PDB entry 6OJ3 | electron microscopy, 4.50 A resolution (low resolution: residue-level contacts below are approximate; hydrogen-bond / salt-bridge calls are withheld) | chains A and P of the 11 polymer chains in the assembly

== Chain A ==
Molecule: Inner capsid protein VP2
From: Rotavirus A (strain RVA/Monkey/United States/RRV/1975/G3P5B[3])
Reference sequence: B3F2X3 (B3F2X3_ROTRH); residue numbers follow UniProt; this construct covers 1-887
Chain sequence (887 residues; each row starts with the number of its first residue):
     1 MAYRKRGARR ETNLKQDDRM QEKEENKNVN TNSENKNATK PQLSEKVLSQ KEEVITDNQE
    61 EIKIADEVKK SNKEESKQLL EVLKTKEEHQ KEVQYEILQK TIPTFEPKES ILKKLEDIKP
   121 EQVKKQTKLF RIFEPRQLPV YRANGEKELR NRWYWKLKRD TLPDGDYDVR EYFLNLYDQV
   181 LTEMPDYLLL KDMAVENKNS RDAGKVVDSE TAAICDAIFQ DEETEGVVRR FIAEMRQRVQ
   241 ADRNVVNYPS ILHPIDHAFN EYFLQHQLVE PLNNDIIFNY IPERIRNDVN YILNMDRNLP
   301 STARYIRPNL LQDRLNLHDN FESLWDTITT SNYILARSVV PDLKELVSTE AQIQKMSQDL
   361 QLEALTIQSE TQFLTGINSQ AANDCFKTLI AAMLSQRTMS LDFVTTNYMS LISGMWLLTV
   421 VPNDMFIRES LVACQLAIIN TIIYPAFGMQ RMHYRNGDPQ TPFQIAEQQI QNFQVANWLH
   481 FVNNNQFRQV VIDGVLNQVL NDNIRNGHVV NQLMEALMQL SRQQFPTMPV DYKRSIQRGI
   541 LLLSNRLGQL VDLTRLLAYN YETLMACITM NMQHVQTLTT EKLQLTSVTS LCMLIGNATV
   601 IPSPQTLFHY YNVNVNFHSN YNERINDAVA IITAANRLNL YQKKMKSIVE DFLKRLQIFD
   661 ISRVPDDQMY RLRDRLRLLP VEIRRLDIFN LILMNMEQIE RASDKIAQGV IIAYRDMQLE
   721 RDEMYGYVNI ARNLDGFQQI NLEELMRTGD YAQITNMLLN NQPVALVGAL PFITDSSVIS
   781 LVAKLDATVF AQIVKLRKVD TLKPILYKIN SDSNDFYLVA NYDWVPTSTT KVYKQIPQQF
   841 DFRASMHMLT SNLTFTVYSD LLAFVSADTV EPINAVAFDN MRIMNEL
Not modelled in the structure: 1-106

== Chain P ==
Molecule: RNA-directed RNA polymerase
From: Rotavirus A (strain RVA/Monkey/United States/RRV/1975/G3P5B[3])
Notes: EC 2.7.7.48
Reference sequence: B3F2X2 (B3F2X2_ROTRH); numbering as in UniProt (aligned over 1-1088)
Chain sequence (1088 residues; each row starts with the number of its first residue):
     1 MGKYNLILSE YLSFIYNSQS AVQIPIYYSS NSELENRCIE FHSKCLENSK NGLSLKKLFV
    61 EYSDVIENAT LLSILSYSYD KYNAVERKLV KYAKGKPLEA DLTVNELDYE NNKITSELFP
   121 TAEEYTDLLM DPAILTSLSS NLNAVMFWLE KHENDVAEKL KIYKRRLDLF TIVASTVNKY
   181 GVPRHNAKYR YEYEVMKDKP YYLVTWANSS IEMLMSVFSH EDYLIARELI VLSYSNRSTL
   241 AKLVSSPMSI LVALVDINGT FITNEELELE FSNKYVRAIV PDQTFDELKQ MLDNMRKAGL
   301 TDIPKMIQDW LVDCSIEKFP LMAKIYSWSF HVGFRKQKML DAALDQLKTE YTEDVDDEMY
   361 REYTMLIRDE VVKMLEEPVK HDDHLLQDSE LAGLLSMSSA SNGESRQLKF GRKTIFSTKK
   421 NMHVMDDMAN GRYTPGIIPP VNVDKPIPLG RRDVPGRRTR IIFILPYEYF IAQHAVVEKM
   481 LIYAKHTREY AEFYSQSNQL LSYGDVTRFL SNNSMVLYTD VSQWDSSQHN TQPFRKGIIM
   541 GLDMLANMTN DARVIQTLNL YKQTQINLMD SYVQIPDGNV IKKIQYGAVA SGEKQTKAAN
   601 SIANLALIKT VLSRISNKYS FATKIIRVDG DDNYAVLQFN TEVTKQMVQD VSNDVRETYA
   661 RMNTKVKALV STVGIEIAKR YIAGGKIFFR AGINLLNNEK KGQSTQWDQA AVLYSNYIVN
   721 RLRGFETDRE FILTKIMQMT SVAITGSLRL FPSERVLTTN STFKVFDSED FIIEYGTTDD
   781 EVYIQRAFMS LSSQKSGIAD EIAASSTFKN YVSRLSEQLL FSKNNIVSRG IALTEKAKLN
   841 SYAPISLEKR RAQISALLTM LQKPVTFKSS KITINDILRD IKPFFTVNEA HLPIQYQKFM
   901 PTLPDNVQYI IQCIGSRTYQ IEDDGSKSAI SRLISKYSVY KPSIEELYKV ISLHENEIQL
   961 YLISLGIPKI DADTYVGSKI YSQDKYRILE SYVYNLLSIN YGCYQLFDFN SPDLEKLIRI
  1021 PFKGKIPAVT FILHLYAKLE VINHAIKNGS WISLFCNYPK SEMIKLWKKM WNITSLRSPY
  1081 TNANFFQD
Not modelled in the structure: 1, 1088

== How chain A and chain P interact ==
Residue-residue contacts - 72 pairs, chain A then chain P:
  Glu109(A) with Asn258(P); Gly259(P); Asn273(P)
  Leu112(A) with Asn258(P); Asn273(P)
  Lys113(A) with Asp256(P); Asn258(P); Tyr275(P)
  Glu116(A) with Tyr275(P); Arg277(P)
  Asn294(A) with Asn640(P)
  Arg337(A) with Asn273(P)
  Ser338(A) with Asn273(P); Lys274(P)
  Asp342(A) with Ile262(P); Ser272(P); Arg508(P)
  Leu343(A) with Asn264(P); Glu270(P)
  Lys344(A) with Arg508(P); Phe509(P)
  Glu345(A) with Arg488(P)
  Leu346(A) with Asn264(P)
  Thr349(A) with Glu268(P); Tyr919(P)
  Glu350(A) with Gln496(P); Tyr919(P)
  Ile353(A) with Tyr919(P)
  Glu363(A) with Lys1025(P); Pro1027(P)
  Ala364(A) with Pro1027(P)
  Leu365(A) with Tyr986(P); Glu990(P); Phe1031(P)
  Ile367(A) with Asn1010(P)
  Gln368(A) with Tyr994(P); Phe1009(P); Phe1031(P); Lys1038(P)
  Ser369(A) with Glu1015(P); Thr1030(P); His1034(P)
  Glu370(A) with Phe1009(P); Asn1010(P); Glu1015(P)
  Thr375(A) with Pro1012(P)
  Gly376(A) with Pro1012(P)
  Asn378(A) with Asp1008(P)
  Ser379(A) with Asn264(P); Glu268(P); Leu269(P)
  Gln380(A) with Leu269(P); Glu270(P); Phe271(P); Tyr896(P)
  Asn383(A) with Glu270(P); Phe271(P)
  Lys387(A) with Phe271(P); Ser272(P); Asn273(P)
  Gln584(A) with Asp1013(P)
  Ser603(A) with Asn513(P); Gln638(P)
  Gln605(A) with Asn512(P); Asn513(P); Asn640(P); Thr641(P)
  Thr606(A) with Ser511(P)
  Val865(A) with Thr641(P)
  Ser866(A) with Asn640(P)
  Ala867(A) with Asn640(P)
  Asp868(A) with Asn640(P)
Other interface residues (no listed pair), chain A (42 interface residues in all): Asp117, Ser348, Thr586, His609, Ala863
Other interface residues (no listed pair), chain P (55 interface residues in all): Glu265, Glu266, Thr507, Lys624, Phe639, Glu642, Gln895, Gln897, Ser916, Thr918, Ile921, Lys927, Ser1011, Phe1022

== Overview ==
Chain A and chain P form an interface of 42 and 55 residues respectively.
Here chain A is Inner capsid protein VP2 and chain P is RNA-directed RNA polymerase, both from Rotavirus A
(strain RVA/Monkey/United States/RRV/1975/G3P5B[3]). Entry 6OJ3 (In situ structure of rotavirus VP1
RNA-dependent RNA polymerase (TLP)) was determined by electron microscopy, deposited together with 6OJ4, 6OJ5
and 6OJ6.
